6W1J - chains D and E of the 5 polymer chains in the assembly; structure by electron microscopy, 2.92 A resolution.

[Chain D (and E)]
Name: 5-hydroxytryptamine receptor 3A
From: Mus musculus
Notes: chain E of this document is another copy of the same molecule, construct and numbering; everything in this record applies to it too
UniProtKB: Q8K1F4 (Q8K1F4_MOUSE); the author numbering skips numbers that UniProt does not, so the offset changes along the chain: 7-334 = UniProt 34-361; 341-462 = UniProt 362-483
Chain sequence (450 residues; row label = number of the first residue in the row; note: 6 numbers in that range are skipped by the numbering (no residue carries them; nothing is unmodelled there)):
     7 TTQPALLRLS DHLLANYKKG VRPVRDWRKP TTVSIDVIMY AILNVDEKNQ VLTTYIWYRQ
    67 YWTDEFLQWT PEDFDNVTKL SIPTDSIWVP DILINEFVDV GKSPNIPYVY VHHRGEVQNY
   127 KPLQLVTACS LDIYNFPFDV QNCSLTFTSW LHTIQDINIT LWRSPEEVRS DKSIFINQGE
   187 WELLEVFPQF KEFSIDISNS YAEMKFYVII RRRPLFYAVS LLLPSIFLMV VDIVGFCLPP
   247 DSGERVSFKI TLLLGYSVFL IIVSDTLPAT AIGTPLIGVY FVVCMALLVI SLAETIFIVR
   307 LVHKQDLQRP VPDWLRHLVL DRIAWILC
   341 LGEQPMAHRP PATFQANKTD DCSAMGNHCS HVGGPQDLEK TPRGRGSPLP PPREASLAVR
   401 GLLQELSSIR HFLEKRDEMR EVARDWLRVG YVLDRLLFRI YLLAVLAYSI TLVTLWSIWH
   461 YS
Disordered / not traced: 7, 341-396
Disulfide bonds: Cys135-Cys149
Glycans and other covalent adducts: N-acetylglucosamine (NAG) linked to Asn82, Asn148, Asn164
Residues lining bound ligands:
  - alosetron (S7Y), molecule 1: Asp42, Val43, Ile44, Trp63, Tyr64, Arg65, Tyr126, Arg169
  - alosetron (S7Y), molecule 2: Asn101, Thr154, Ser155, Trp156, Phe199, Ile201, Asp202, Tyr207
What the authors report for this chain:
  - post-translational modification sites: Asn82, Asn148, Asn164
  - binding site for alosetron: Ile44, Trp63, Tyr64, Arg65, Asn101, Tyr126, Trp156, Phe199, Ile201, Tyr207
  - binding site for alosetron: Asp42, Val43 (from molecular simulation)
  - mutagenesis - R65A (13.79 +/- 0.50 uM): decreased signaling

[How chain D and chain E interact]
Pairs across the interface - 76 pairs, chain D then chain E:
  Leu13(D) - Val27(E)  hydrophobic
  Leu13(D) - Phe72(E)  hydrophobic
  Ser16(D) - Val27(E)
  Tyr46(D) - Asn101(E)
  Tyr46(D) - Glu102(E)
  Leu49(D) - Asn55(E)
  Tyr61(D) - Phe103(E)
  Tyr61(D) - Val104(E)  hydrophobic
  Asp81(D) - Trp33(E)  hydrogen bond (backbone-side chain)
  Asp81(D) - Arg34(E)  salt bridge
  Asn82(D) - Trp33(E)
  Val83(D) - Trp33(E)
  Ser87(D) - Gly26(E)
  Ser87(D) - His158(E)  hydrogen bond
  Pro89(D) - Gly26(E)
  Lys108(D) - Asp105(E)
  Lys108(D) - Val106(E)
  Ser109(D) - Val106(E)
  Pro110(D) - Leu99(E)  hydrophobic
  Pro110(D) - Phe103(E)  hydrophobic
  Pro110(D) - Val106(E)
  Ile112(D) - Leu99(E)  hydrophobic
  Ile112(D) - Trp156(E)
  Tyr114(D) - Trp94(E)  hydrogen bond
  Tyr114(D) - Val95(E)  hydrogen bond (side chain-backbone)
  Tyr114(D) - Asp97(E)
  Tyr114(D) - Leu157(E)  hydrophobic
  Tyr114(D) - His158(E)
  Val115(D) - Leu157(E)
  Tyr116(D) - Leu157(E)
  Tyr116(D) - His158(E)
  Tyr116(D) - Thr159(E)  hydrogen bond (side chain-backbone)
  Tyr116(D) - Asp162(E)  hydrogen bond
  Tyr126(D) - Trp156(E)
  Tyr126(D) - Leu157(E)  hydrophobic
  Lys127(D) - Trp156(E)
  Pro128(D) - Trp156(E)
  Gln130(D) - Val104(E)
  Gln130(D) - Asp105(E)
  Gln184(D) - Gln56(E)
  Gln184(D) - Ser136(E)
  Glu186(D) - Ala277(E)
  Arg219(D) - Ala277(E)
  Leu221(D) - Ala277(E)
  Phe222(D) - Thr276(E)
  Phe233(D) - Met291(E)  hydrophobic
  Phe233(D) - Val295(E)  hydrophobic
  Val240(D) - Ile302(E)
  Cys243(D) - Ile302(E)  hydrophobic
  Cys243(D) - Arg306(E)
  Leu244(D) - Ile302(E)  hydrophobic
  Pro245(D) - His309(E)
  Pro245(D) - Gln311(E)
  Asp247(D) - His309(E)  hydrogen bond (backbone-side chain)
  Asp247(D) - Gln311(E)  hydrogen bond
  Ser248(D) - His309(E)
  Glu250(D) - Val252(E)
  Glu250(D) - Val305(E)
  Phe254(D) - Ile256(E)  hydrophobic
  Thr257(D) - Ile256(E)
  Gly261(D) - Leu260(E)
  Ile268(D) - Ile267(E)  hydrophobic
  Val399(D) - Ala398(E)  hydrophobic
  Leu403(D) - Leu402(E)  hydrophobic
  Leu406(D) - Leu402(E)  hydrophobic
  Arg410(D) - Glu405(E)  salt bridge
  Leu413(D) - Phe412(E)  hydrophobic
  Leu413(D) - Leu413(E)  hydrophobic
  Asp417(D) - Phe412(E)
  Arg420(D) - Lys415(E)
  Arg420(D) - Arg416(E)
  Arg420(D) - Met419(E)  hydrogen bond
  Arg424(D) - Asp312(E)
  Arg424(D) - Met419(E)
  Tyr431(D) - Gln311(E)  hydrogen bond
  Arg435(D) - Arg306(E)
Other interface residues (no listed pair), chain D (65 interface residues in all): Pro10, Ala11, Leu12, Asp17, Ile44, Trp63, Arg65, Pro113, Gly185, Leu229, Val237, Gly241, Leu402, Ile409, Glu414, Arg416, Leu427
Other interface residues (no listed pair), chain E (61 interface residues in all): Lys24, Arg31, Ile201, Asp202, Tyr207, Gly249, Leu259, Ile278, Gly279, Val288, Leu298, Ala299, Gly401, Leu406, Ser408, Ile409

[In short]
65 residues of chain D face 61 of chain E across their interface, with 10 hydrogen bonds and 2 salt bridges.
Polar contacts include Asp81(D)-Arg34(E), Arg410(D)-Glu405(E) and Asp81(D)-Trp33(E). Bound to chain D:
alosetron. From the paper: a binding site for alosetron at Ile44(D), Trp63(D) and Tyr64(D) among others; R65A
of chain D reduces signaling.
Both chains are 5-hydroxytryptamine receptor 3A (Mus musculus). Entry 6W1J (Cryo-EM structure of 5HT3A
receptor in presence of Alosetron) was determined by electron microscopy, deposited together with 6W1M and
6W1Y.
